PDB entry 6A4L | X-ray diffraction, 2.80 A resolution | chains A and B

== Chain A (and B) ==
Name: TetR family transcriptional regulator
Organism: Mycobacterium tuberculosis
Notes: chain B of this document is another copy of the same molecule, construct and numbering; everything in this record applies to it too
Reference sequence: A0A045J2D2 (A0A045J2D2_MYCTX); residue numbers follow UniProt; this construct covers 1-210
Chain sequence (230 residues; row label = number of the first residue in the row; numbers below 1 keep their minus sign (Mse-19 is residue -19)):
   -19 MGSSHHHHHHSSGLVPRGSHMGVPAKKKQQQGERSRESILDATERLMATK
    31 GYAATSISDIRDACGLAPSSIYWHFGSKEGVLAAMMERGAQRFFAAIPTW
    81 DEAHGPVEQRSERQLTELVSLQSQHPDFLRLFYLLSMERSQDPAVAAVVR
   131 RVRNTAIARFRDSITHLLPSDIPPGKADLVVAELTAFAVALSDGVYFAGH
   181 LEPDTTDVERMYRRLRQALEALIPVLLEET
Disordered / not traced: -19 to 12, 209-210 (chain B: -19 to 12)
Modified / non-standard residues: Mse-19, Mse1 (selenomethionine); Mse27, Mse65, Mse66, Mse117, Mse191 (selenomethionine; parent Met)
Construct notes: initiating methionine (-19); expression tag (-18 to 0)

== How chain A and chain B interact ==
Pairs across the interface - 71 pairs, chain A then chain B:
  Mse27(A) with Arg119(B), hydrogen bond (backbone-side chain)
  Ala28(A) with Arg119(B), hydrogen bond (backbone-side chain)
  Thr29(A) with Arg119(B)
  Gly31(A) with Arg119(B)
  Arg110(A) with Mse117(B), hydrogen bond (side chain-backbone); Arg119(B)
  Tyr113(A) with Mse117(B); Phe177(B), hydrophobic
  Leu114(A) with Leu114(B), hydrophobic; Mse117(B)
  Ser116(A) with Phe177(B); His180(B), hydrogen bond (backbone-side chain)
  Mse117(A) with Arg110(B), hydrogen bond (backbone-side chain); Tyr113(B); Leu114(B), hydrophobic; Tyr176(B); Phe177(B)
  Arg119(A) with Mse27(B), hydrogen bond (side chain-backbone); Ala28(B), hydrogen bond (side chain-backbone); Arg110(B)
  Arg130(A) with Leu181(B), hydrogen bond (side chain-backbone)
  Arg133(A) with Phe177(B); Ala178(B); Leu181(B); Glu182(B), salt bridge
  Ile137(A) with Glu182(B)
  Glu163(A) with Arg190(B), salt bridge; Arg194(B), salt bridge
  Ala166(A) with Mse191(B), hydrophobic
  Phe167(A) with Leu171(B); Arg194(B); Leu195(B); Ala198(B), hydrophobic
  Ala170(A) with Ala170(B); Leu171(B), hydrophobic; Gly174(B)
  Leu171(A) with Phe167(B); Ala170(B), hydrophobic; Leu171(B)
  Gly174(A) with Ala170(B)
  Tyr176(A) with Mse117(B)
  Phe177(A) with Tyr113(B), hydrophobic; Ser116(B); Arg133(B); Asp173(B); Phe177(B), hydrophobic
  Ala178(A) with Arg133(B)
  His180(A) with Ser116(B), hydrogen bond (side chain-backbone)
  Leu181(A) with Phe112(B), hydrophobic; Arg130(B), hydrogen bond (backbone-side chain); Arg133(B)
  Glu182(A) with Arg133(B), salt bridge; Ile137(B)
  Arg190(A) with Glu163(B), salt bridge
  Mse191(A) with Ala166(B), hydrophobic
  Arg194(A) with Glu163(B), salt bridge; Phe167(B); Leu202(B); Leu206(B); Glu209(B), salt bridge
  Leu195(A) with Phe167(B)
  Gln197(A) with Leu202(B); Val205(B); Glu209(B), hydrogen bond
  Ala198(A) with Phe167(B), hydrophobic; Ala198(B), hydrophobic
  Ala201(A) with Ala201(B), hydrophobic
  Leu202(A) with Arg194(B); Gln197(B)
  Val205(A) with Gln197(B)
  Leu206(A) with Arg194(B)
Other interface residues (no listed pair), chain A (38 interface residues in all): Phe112, Asp173, Val175
Other interface residues (no listed pair), chain B (40 interface residues in all): Thr29, Gly31, Glu118, Val175

== Summary ==
38 residues of chain A and 40 residues of chain B are in contact; the contacts include 11 hydrogen bonds and 7
salt bridges. Among the polar pairs are Arg133(A)-Glu182(B), Glu163(A)-Arg190(B) and Glu163(A)-Arg194(B).
Chain A and chain B are both TetR family transcriptional regulator (Mycobacterium tuberculosis); the
structure, AcrR from Mycobacterium tuberculosis, was determined by X-ray diffraction together with 6A4W from
the same study.
